PDB entry 8HQ4 | X-ray diffraction, 2.12 A resolution | chains A and B of the 3 polymer chains in the assembly

== Chain A ==
Molecule: GTP-binding nuclear protein Ran
Source organism: Homo sapiens
UniProtKB: P62826 (RAN_HUMAN); residues 1-216 here = UniProt positions 1-216
Amino-acid sequence (216 residues; numbered 1 to 216; the number before each row is that of its first residue):
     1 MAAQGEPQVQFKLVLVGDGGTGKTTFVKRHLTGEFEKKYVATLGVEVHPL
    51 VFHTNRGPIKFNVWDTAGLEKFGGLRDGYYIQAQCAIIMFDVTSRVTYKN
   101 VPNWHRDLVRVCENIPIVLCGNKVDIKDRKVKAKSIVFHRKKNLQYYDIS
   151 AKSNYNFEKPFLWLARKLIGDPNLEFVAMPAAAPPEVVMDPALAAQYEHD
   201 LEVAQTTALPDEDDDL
Not modelled in the structure: 1-7
Differences from the reference sequence: engineered mutation Leu69 (Gln in P62826), Ala182 (Leu in P62826)
UniProt features mapped onto this chain:
  - region: Lys37 to Val45 (Switch-I), Gly68 to Gln84 (Switch-II), Asp211 to Leu216 (Interaction with RANBP1)
  - binding site (GTP): Asp18 to Thr25, Glu36 to Thr42, Gly68, Asn122 to Asp125, Ser150 to Lys152
  - modified residue: Ala2 (N-acetylalanine), Thr24 (Phosphothreonine), Lys37 (N6-acetyllysine), Lys60 (N6-acetyllysine), Lys71 (N6-acetyllysine), Lys99 (N6-acetyllysine), Lys134 (N6-acetyllysine), Lys159 (N6-acetyllysine)
  - cross-link (Glycyl lysine isopeptide (Lys-Gly)): Lys71 (interchain with G-Cter in SUMO2), Lys152 (interchain with G-Cter in SUMO2)
Ion coordination: Mg2+: Thr24, Thr42 (together with GTP)
Small-molecule neighbours: GTP (guanosine-5'-triphosphate): Gly17, Asp18, Gly19, Gly20, Thr21, Gly22, Lys23, Thr24, Thr25, Phe35, Glu36, Lys37, Lys38, Tyr39, Val40, Ala41, Thr42, Thr66, Ala67, Gly68, Leu69, Asn122, Lys123, Asp125, Ile126, Ser150, Ala151, Lys152

== Chain B ==
Molecule: YRB1 isoform 1
Source organism: Saccharomyces cerevisiae
UniProtKB: A0A6A5PZB5 (A0A6A5PZB5_YEASX); residue numbers follow UniProt; this construct covers 62-201
Amino-acid sequence (140 residues; row label = number of the first residue in the row):
    62 DIHFEPVVHLEKVDVKTMEEDEEVLYKVRAKLFRFDADAKEWKERGTGDC
   112 KFLKNKKTNKVRILMRRDKTLKICANHIIAPEYTLKPNVGSDRSWVYACT
   162 ADIAEGEAEAFTFAIRFGSKENADKFKEEFEKAQEINKKA
Not modelled in the structure: 62-80, 201

== Interface between chain A and chain B ==
Residue-residue contacts - 83 pairs, chain A then chain B:
  Arg29(A) - Glu105(B)  salt bridge
  Thr32(A) - Arg106(B)
  Thr32(A) - Arg128(B)  hydrogen bond (backbone-side chain)
  Gly33(A) - Glu105(B)
  Gly33(A) - Arg106(B)
  Gly33(A) - Arg128(B)
  Glu34(A) - Lys104(B)  salt bridge
  Glu34(A) - Glu105(B)  hydrogen bond (backbone-backbone)
  Leu50(A) - Lys133(B)
  Val51(A) - Lys133(B)  hydrogen bond (backbone-side chain)
  Phe52(A) - Lys133(B)
  Phe157(A) - Asp129(B)
  Phe157(A) - Lys130(B)
  Phe157(A) - Thr131(B)
  Glu158(A) - Lys130(B)
  Ala178(A) - Arg127(B)
  Met179(A) - Arg127(B)  hydrogen bond (backbone-side chain)
  Met179(A) - Ile134(B)
  Ala181(A) - Arg123(B)  hydrogen bond (backbone-side chain)
  Ala181(A) - Leu125(B)  hydrophobic
  Ala181(A) - Ile134(B)  hydrophobic
  Ala181(A) - Asn137(B)
  Ala182(A) - Arg123(B)  hydrogen bond (backbone-side chain)
  Ala182(A) - Asn137(B)  hydrogen bond (backbone-side chain)
  Ala182(A) - Ile164(B)
  Ala183(A) - Ile164(B)
  Pro184(A) - Arg123(B)
  Pro184(A) - Asn137(B)
  Pro184(A) - His138(B)
  Pro184(A) - Ile139(B)
  Pro184(A) - Ile164(B)  hydrophobic
  Pro185(A) - Ile139(B)
  Pro185(A) - Ala162(B)  hydrophobic
  Pro185(A) - Ile164(B)
  Pro185(A) - Ala169(B)  hydrophobic
  Glu186(A) - Lys121(B)  salt bridge
  Glu186(A) - Ile139(B)
  Val187(A) - Thr161(B)
  Val187(A) - Ala162(B)  hydrophobic
  Met189(A) - Thr161(B)
  Tyr197(A) - Ala171(B)
  Leu201(A) - Val157(B)  hydrophobic
  Val203(A) - Phe96(B)  hydrophobic
  Val203(A) - Lys101(B)
  Ala204(A) - Phe96(B)  hydrophobic
  Ala204(A) - Trp103(B)  hydrogen bond (backbone-side chain)
  Ala204(A) - Asn149(B)  hydrogen bond (backbone-side chain)
  Ala204(A) - Thr173(B)
  Gln205(A) - Lys147(B)
  Gln205(A) - Pro148(B)
  Gln205(A) - Asn149(B)
  Gln205(A) - Val150(B)  hydrogen bond (backbone-backbone)
  Gln205(A) - Val157(B)
  Thr206(A) - Val150(B)
  Thr207(A) - Phe96(B)
  Thr207(A) - Lys101(B)
  Thr207(A) - Trp103(B)  hydrogen bond (backbone-side chain)
  Thr207(A) - Asn149(B)  hydrogen bond (backbone-side chain)
  Ala208(A) - Trp103(B)
  Ala208(A) - Asn149(B)
  Leu209(A) - Trp103(B)  hydrophobic
  Leu209(A) - Asn149(B)  hydrogen bond (backbone-side chain)
  Leu209(A) - Ser155(B)
  Leu209(A) - Ala175(B)  hydrophobic
  Leu209(A) - Arg177(B)
  Pro210(A) - Phe94(B)  hydrophobic
  Pro210(A) - Trp103(B)
  Pro210(A) - Arg177(B)  hydrogen bond (backbone-side chain)
  Asp211(A) - Arg177(B)  hydrogen bond (backbone-side chain)
  Glu212(A) - Gly151(B)
  Glu212(A) - Ser152(B)  hydrogen bond
  Glu212(A) - Arg154(B)  salt bridge
  Glu212(A) - Arg177(B)  salt bridge
  Asp214(A) - Arg154(B)  hydrogen bond (backbone-side chain)
  Asp215(A) - Arg154(B)
  Asp215(A) - Gly179(B)
  Leu216(A) - Arg90(B)
  Leu216(A) - Lys92(B)
  Leu216(A) - Thr108(B)
  Leu216(A) - Arg154(B)
  Leu216(A) - Arg177(B)  hydrogen bond (backbone-side chain)
  Leu216(A) - Phe178(B)
  Leu216(A) - Gly179(B)
Interface residues without a listed pair, chain A (40 interface residues in all): His30, Glu36, Phe176, Val177, Pro180, Asp213
Interface residues without a listed pair, chain B (49 interface residues in all): Ala91, Arg95, Glu102, Leu132, Asp153, Tyr158, Ala159

== Overview ==
Chain A and chain B form an interface of 40 and 49 residues respectively; the contacts include 18 hydrogen
bonds and 5 salt bridges. Polar contacts include Arg29(A)-Glu105(B), Glu34(A)-Lys104(B) and
Glu186(A)-Lys121(B). Ligands of chain A: GTP.
Here chain A is GTP-binding nuclear protein Ran (Homo sapiens) and chain B is YRB1 isoform 1 (Saccharomyces
cerevisiae). Entry 8HQ4 (B27 in complex with CRM1-Ran-RanBP1) was determined by X-ray diffraction.
